Entry 8V6U (electron microscopy, 3.00 A resolution); this record covers chains C and D of the 5 polymer chains in the assembly.

[Chain C]
Name: Guanine nucleotide-binding protein G(I)/G(S)/G(T) subunit beta-1
From: Homo sapiens
UniProt: P62873 (GBB1_HUMAN); residues 1-340 here = UniProt positions 1-340
Sequence (340 residues; row label = number of the first residue in the row):
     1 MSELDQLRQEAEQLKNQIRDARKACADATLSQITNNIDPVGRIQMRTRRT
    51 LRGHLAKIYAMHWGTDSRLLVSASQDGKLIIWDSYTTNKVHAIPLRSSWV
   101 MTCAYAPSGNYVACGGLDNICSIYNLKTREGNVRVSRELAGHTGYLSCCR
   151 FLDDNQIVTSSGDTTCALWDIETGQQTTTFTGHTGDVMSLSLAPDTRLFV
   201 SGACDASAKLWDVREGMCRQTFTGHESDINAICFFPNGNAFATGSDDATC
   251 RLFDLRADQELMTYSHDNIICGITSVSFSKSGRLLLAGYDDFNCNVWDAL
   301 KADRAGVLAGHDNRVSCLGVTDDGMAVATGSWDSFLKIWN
Unresolved in the structure: 1-2
Swiss-Prot annotation at these positions:
  - modified residue: Ser2 (N-acetylserine), His266 (Phosphohistidine)
  - natural variant: Leu30 (L30F: In MRD42; uncertain significance), Arg52 (R52G: In MRD42), Gly64 (G64V: In MRD42), Asp76 (D76E: In MRD42; D76G: In MRD42), Gly77 (G77S: In MRD42), Lys78 (K78R: In MRD42), Ile80 (I80N: In MRD42; I80T: In MRD42), His91 (H91R: In MRD42; uncertain significance), Ala92 (A92T: In MRD42), Pro94 (P94S: In MRD42), Leu95 (L95P: In MRD42), Arg96 (R96L: In MRD42), 5 further natural variant entries in UniProt

[Chain D]
Name: Guanine nucleotide-binding protein G(I)/G(S)/G(O) subunit gamma-2
From: Homo sapiens
UniProt: P59768 (GBG2_HUMAN); residues 1-71 here = UniProt positions 1-71
Sequence (71 residues; row label = number of the first residue in the row):
     1 MASNNTASIAQARKLVEQLKMEANIDRIKVSKAAADLMAYCEAHAKEDPL
    51 LTPVPASENPFREKKFFCAIL
Unresolved in the structure: 1-10, 62-71
Swiss-Prot annotation at these positions:
  - modified residue: Ala2 (N-acetylalanine), Cys68 (Cysteine methyl ester)
  - lipidation: Cys68 (S-geranylgeranyl cysteine)

[How chain C and chain D interact]
Contacting residue pairs - 57 pairs, chain C then chain D:
  Leu7(C) - Ala12(D)  hydrophobic
  Leu7(C) - Val16(D)
  Glu10(C) - Val16(D)
  Ala11(C) - Val16(D)
  Leu14(C) - Val16(D)
  Leu14(C) - Leu19(D)  hydrophobic
  Leu14(C) - Lys20(D)
  Ile18(C) - Glu22(D)
  Ile18(C) - Ala23(D)
  Ala24(C) - Lys29(D)
  Cys25(C) - Arg27(D)
  Cys25(C) - Ile28(D)  hydrogen bond (side chain-backbone)
  Cys25(C) - Lys29(D)
  Cys25(C) - Val30(D)  hydrogen bond (backbone-backbone)
  Ala26(C) - Val30(D)  hydrophobic
  Asp27(C) - Lys29(D)
  Asp27(C) - Val30(D)  hydrogen bond (side chain-backbone)
  Asp27(C) - Ser31(D)  hydrogen bond
  Ala28(C) - Val30(D)
  Leu30(C) - Ala34(D)  hydrophobic
  Ile33(C) - Ser31(D)
  Ile33(C) - Ala34(D)  hydrophobic
  Val40(C) - Leu51(D)  hydrophobic
  Arg48(C) - Phe61(D)
  Ser84(C) - Phe61(D)
  Tyr85(C) - Pro60(D)
  Tyr85(C) - Phe61(D)  hydrophobic
  Cys218(C) - Gln18(D)
  Arg219(C) - Glu22(D)
  Phe235(C) - Leu37(D)  hydrophobic
  Pro236(C) - Tyr40(D)
  Asn237(C) - Tyr40(D)
  Asp254(C) - Ala33(D)
  Arg256(C) - Arg27(D)
  Arg256(C) - Ile28(D)  hydrogen bond (backbone-backbone)
  Arg256(C) - Asp36(D)  salt bridge
  Ala257(C) - Ile28(D)
  Asp258(C) - Arg27(D)  salt bridge
  Leu261(C) - Val30(D)  hydrophobic
  Leu261(C) - Leu37(D)  hydrophobic
  Ser279(C) - Asp48(D)  hydrogen bond
  Ser279(C) - Leu50(D)
  Lys280(C) - Glu47(D)
  Lys280(C) - Asp48(D)
  Ser281(C) - Tyr40(D)
  Ser281(C) - Cys41(D)  hydrogen bond (backbone-side chain)
  Ser281(C) - His44(D)
  Ser281(C) - Asp48(D)  hydrogen bond
  Ser281(C) - Leu51(D)
  Leu284(C) - Leu51(D)  hydrophobic
  Asp323(C) - Pro49(D)
  Gly324(C) - Pro49(D)
  Gly324(C) - Leu50(D)
  Met325(C) - Pro60(D)
  Ala326(C) - Phe61(D)  hydrophobic
  Val327(C) - Leu50(D)  hydrophobic
  Asn340(C) - Asn59(D)
Also at the interface, not in a pair above, chain C (52 interface residues in all): Ala21, Arg22, Thr34, Ile37, Arg49, Trp63, Gln220, Thr221, Ala240, Leu252, Gln259, Gly282, Arg283, Leu286, Leu300, Ile338
Also at the interface, not in a pair above, chain D (29 interface residues in all): Asp26, Met38

[Overview]
52 residues of chain C and 29 residues of chain D are in contact; the contacts include 8 hydrogen bonds and 2
salt bridges. Polar contacts include Arg256(C)-Asp36(D), Asp258(C)-Arg27(D) and Cys25(C)-Ile28(D).
Chain C is Guanine nucleotide-binding protein G(I)/G(S)/G(T) subunit beta-1 and chain D is Guanine
nucleotide-binding protein G(I)/G(S)/G(O) subunit gamma-2, both from Homo sapiens; the structure,
5HT2AR-miniGq heterotrimer in complex with a novel agonist obtained from large scale docking, was determined
by electron microscopy, deposited together with 8UWL.
